Entry 5TQS (X-ray diffraction, 1.88 A resolution); this record covers chains A and E.

== Chain A ==
Protein: 1-phosphatidylinositol 4,5-bisphosphate phosphodiesterase gamma-1
Source organism: Bos taurus
Notes: EC 3.1.4.11
UniProt: P08487 (PLCG1_BOVIN); numbering as in UniProt (aligned over 663-759)
Chain sequence (101 residues; each row starts with the number of its first residue):
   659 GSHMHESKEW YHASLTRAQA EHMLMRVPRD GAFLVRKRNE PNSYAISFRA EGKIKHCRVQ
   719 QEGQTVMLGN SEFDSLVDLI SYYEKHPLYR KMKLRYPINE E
Differences from the reference sequence: expression tag (659-662)

== Chain E ==
Protein: Receptor protein-tyrosine kinase
UniProt: B4DTR1 (B4DTR1_HUMAN); residues 779-789 here correspond to UniProt positions 942-952 (UniProt number = residue number + 163)
Chain sequence (11 residues; each row starts with the number of its first residue):
   779 DNLYYWDQDP P
Unresolved in the structure: 779-780, 787-789
Modified residues: Tyr783 (O-phosphotyrosine; PTR)

== Interface between chain A and chain E ==
Residue-residue contacts (11):
  Arg675(A) with Tyr782(E), hydrogen bond (side chain-backbone); Tyr783(E)
  Arg694(A) with Tyr783(E)
  Arg696(A) with Tyr783(E)
  Phe706(A) with Trp784(E), hydrophobic
  His714(A) with Tyr783(E); Trp784(E), hydrogen bond (backbone-backbone)
  Cys715(A) with Trp784(E), hydrophobic
  Arg716(A) with Tyr783(E)
  Leu746(A) with Trp784(E)
  Tyr747(A) with Trp784(E)
Interface residues without a listed pair, chain A (11 interface residues in all): Ala703, Lys713

== Overview ==
Chain A and chain E form an interface of 11 and 3 residues respectively; the contacts include 2 hydrogen
bonds. Polar pairs include Arg675(A)-Tyr782(E) and His714(A)-Trp784(E).
Here chain A is 1-phosphatidylinositol 4,5-bisphosphate phosphodiesterase gamma-1 (Bos taurus) and chain E is
Receptor protein-tyrosine kinase. Entry 5TQS (Phospholipase C gamma-1 C-terminal SH2 domain bound to a
phosphopeptide derived from the receptor tyrosine kinase ...) was determined by X-ray diffraction together
with 5TNW, 5TO4 and 5TQ1 from the same study.
